Entry 2OK8 (X-ray diffraction, 2.40 A resolution); this record covers chains A and B.

Chain A (and B):
Name: Putative ferredoxin--NADP reductase
From: Plasmodium falciparum 3D7
Notes: EC 1.18.1.2; chain B of this document is another copy of the same molecule, construct and numbering; everything in this record applies to it too
UniProtKB: Q6LF82 (Q6LF82_PLAF7); residues 1-316 here correspond to UniProt positions 56-371 (UniProt number = residue number + 55)
Amino-acid sequence (316 residues; row label = number of the first residue in the row):
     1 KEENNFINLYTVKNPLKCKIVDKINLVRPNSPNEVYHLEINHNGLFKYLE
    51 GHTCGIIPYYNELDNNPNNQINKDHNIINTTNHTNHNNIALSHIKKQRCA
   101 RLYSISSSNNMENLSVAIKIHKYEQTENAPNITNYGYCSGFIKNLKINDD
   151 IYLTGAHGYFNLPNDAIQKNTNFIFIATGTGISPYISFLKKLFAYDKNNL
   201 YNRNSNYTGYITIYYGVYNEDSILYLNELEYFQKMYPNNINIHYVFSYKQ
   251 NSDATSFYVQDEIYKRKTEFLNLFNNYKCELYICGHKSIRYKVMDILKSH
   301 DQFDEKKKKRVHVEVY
Unresolved in the structure: 1-4, 63-97, 125-132, 197-202 (chain B: 1-4, 64-97, 126-131, 195-204)
Residues lining bound ligands:
  - FAD (flavin-adenine dinucleotide): T53, R101, L102, Y103, S104, A117, I118, K119, H121, K122, Y123, G136, Y137, C138, S139, T180, S183, E314, V315, Y316
  - citrate anion (FLC): N275, N276, K278, Q302
From the paper describing this entry:
  - binding site for flavin-adenine dinucleotide: R101, L102, Y103, S104, A117, K119, H121, Y123, Y137, C138, S139, Y316
  - self-association interface (contacts with another copy of this molecule); pairs are residue here / residue on that copy: C99-C99 (disulfide)
  - conformationally variable residues: S252 to Y258

How chain A and chain B interact:
Contacting residue pairs (22; chain A residue first):
  V12(A) - Y137(B)
  K13(A) - Y123(B)  hydrogen bond
  K13(A) - Y135(B)
  K13(A) - Y137(B)
  I57(A) - Y137(B)
  Y59(A) - Y59(B)
  Y59(A) - Y60(B)  hydrophobic
  Y59(A) - N61(B)  hydrogen bond (backbone-backbone)
  Y59(A) - L63(B)  hydrophobic
  Y60(A) - Y59(B)  hydrophobic
  Y60(A) - Y137(B)
  N61(A) - Y59(B)  hydrogen bond (backbone-backbone)
  N61(A) - N61(B)
  R98(A) - R98(B)
  C99(A) - C99(B)  disulfide
  Y123(A) - K13(B)  hydrogen bond
  Y135(A) - K13(B)
  Y137(A) - V12(B)
  Y137(A) - I57(B)
  Y137(A) - Y60(B)
  F141(A) - L63(B)  hydrophobic
  N144(A) - L63(B)
Interface residues without a listed pair, chain B (13 interface residues in all): G136
Cross-chain cystine bridges: C99(A)-C99(B)

In short:
Chain A and chain B each contribute 13 residues to their interface; the contacts include 1 disulfide bond and
4 hydrogen bonds. Among the polar pairs are K13(A)-Y123(B) and Y59(A)-N61(B). The paper reports a binding site
for flavin-adenine dinucleotide at R101(A), L102(A) and Y103(A) among others; conformational variability at
S252(A).
Both chains are Putative ferredoxin--NADP reductase (Plasmodium falciparum 3D7). Entry 2OK8 (Ferredoxin-NADP+
reductase from Plasmodium falciparum) was determined by X-ray diffraction, deposited together with 2OK7.
